PDB entry 4LGW | X-ray diffraction, 2.70 A resolution | chain A

Chain A:
Name: Regulatory protein SdiA
From: Escherichia coli
UniProtKB: P07026 (SDIA_ECOLI); residue numbers follow UniProt; this construct covers 1-240
Amino-acid sequence (248 residues; row label = number of the first residue in the row):
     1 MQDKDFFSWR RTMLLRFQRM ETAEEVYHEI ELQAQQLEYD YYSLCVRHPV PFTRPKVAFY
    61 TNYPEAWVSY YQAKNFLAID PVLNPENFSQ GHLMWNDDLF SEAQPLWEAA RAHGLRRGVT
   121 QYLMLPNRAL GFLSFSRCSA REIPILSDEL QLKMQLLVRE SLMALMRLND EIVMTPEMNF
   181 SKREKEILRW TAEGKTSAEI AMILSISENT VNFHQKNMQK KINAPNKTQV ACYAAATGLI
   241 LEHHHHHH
Not modelled in the structure: 1-4, 243-248
Construct notes: expression tag (241-248)
Curated features (UniProtKB/Swiss-Prot):
  - DNA-binding region: S197 to K216 (H-T-H motif)
Reported in the primary citation:
  - binding site for glycerol: W67, D80
  - specificity-determining residues: F59, Q72 (proposed by the authors, not directly observed)
  - mutagenesis - C232S: unchanged binding to uvrY promoter
  - mutagenesis - C232S: unchanged stability

Summary:
The paper reports a binding site for glycerol at W67 and D80; C232S leaves binding to uvrY promoter unchanged.
Chain A is Regulatory protein SdiA (Escherichia coli); the structure, Crystal structure of Escherichia coli
SdiA in the space group P6522, was determined by X-ray diffraction, deposited together with 4LFU.
